7JZK - chains C and D; structure by X-ray diffraction, 2.46 A resolution.

Chain C:
Name: LAIR1 ecotodomain from MGD21 antibody
From: Homo sapiens
Notes: antibody fragment or engineered binder
Amino-acid sequence (105 residues; numbered 108 to 212; the number before each row is that of its first residue):
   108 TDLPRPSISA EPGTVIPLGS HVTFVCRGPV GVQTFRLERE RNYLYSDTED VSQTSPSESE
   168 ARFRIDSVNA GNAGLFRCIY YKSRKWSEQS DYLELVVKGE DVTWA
Not modelled in the structure: 206-212
Cystine bridges: C133-C185

Chain D:
Name: Rifin
From: Plasmodium falciparum (isolate NF54)
UniProt: W7K133 (W7K133_PLAFO); residues 180-330 here correspond to UniProt positions 174-324 (UniProt number = residue number - 6)
Amino-acid sequence (151 residues; each row starts with the number of its first residue):
   180 TDAIAAATKA AMIEGAAQGA VAGEAAGRNA IIGALKRYFH IDNLNGTSLK SFFNSTSYSD
   240 VTTIASAIDT QMTASCDAFS GKIVNQAFCD VRKTLRIVAD PGKSFVKQKD AITGAVTQLV
   300 EKAKDTASFK ATEVSSATSS KIITKQNALI E
Not modelled in the structure: 180-190, 307-330
Cystine bridges: C255-C268
Covalently attached groups: N-acetylglucosamine (NAG) linked to N224

How chain C and chain D interact:
Pairs across the interface (50; chain C residue first):
  R143(C) with I276(D), hydrogen bond (side chain-backbone); A278(D)
  L144(C) with A257(D)
  R146(C) with A257(D); G260(D)
  R148(C) with Q265(D), hydrogen bond
  N149(C) with V277(D)
  Y150(C) with C255(D); Q265(D), hydrogen bond; C268(D); D269(D); R271(D), hydrogen bond (backbone-side chain)
  L151(C) with C255(D); Q265(D); C268(D), hydrophobic
  Y152(C) with C255(D), hydrogen bond (backbone-backbone); D256(D); A257(D); R271(D), hydrogen bond; I276(D); Q287(D)
  S153(C) with D256(D); A257(D), hydrogen bond (side chain-backbone); F258(D)
  F170(C) with F258(D), hydrophobic
  R171(C) with F258(D)
  I172(C) with F258(D), hydrophobic
  G178(C) with G260(D); K261(D)
  N179(C) with F258(D), hydrogen bond (side chain-backbone); S259(D); G260(D)
  F183(C) with A257(D)
  I186(C) with A278(D), hydrophobic
  Y188(C) with K282(D); S283(D); F284(D), hydrogen bond (side chain-backbone)
  R191(C) with K282(D); S283(D)
  K192(C) with G281(D); K282(D)
  W193(C) with A278(D), hydrophobic; D279(D); P280(D); G281(D), hydrogen bond (backbone-backbone); K282(D), hydrogen bond (backbone-backbone); F284(D), hydrophobic
  S194(C) with P280(D)
  E195(C) with P280(D)
  Q196(C) with P280(D)
Also at the interface, not in a pair above, chain C (25 interface residues in all): E145, D154
Also at the interface, not in a pair above, chain D (22 interface residues in all): I262

Overview:
Chain C and chain D form an interface of 25 and 22 residues respectively, with 11 hydrogen bonds. Polar
contacts include R143(C)-I276(D), R148(C)-Q265(D) and Y150(C)-Q265(D). Covalently linked N-acetylglucosamine:
at N224(D).
Chain C is LAIR1 ecotodomain from MGD21 antibody (Homo sapiens) and chain D is Rifin (Plasmodium falciparum
(isolate NF54)); the structure, Crystal structure of LAIR1 ectodomain (from MGD21) in complex with Plasmodium
RIFIN (PF3D7_0401300) V2 domain, was determined by X-ray diffraction (same publication as 7JZ1, 7JZ4 and
7JZI).
